PDB entry 5FYL | X-ray diffraction, 3.10 A resolution | chains G and H of the 6 polymer chains in the assembly

Chain G:
Molecule: BG505 GP120 env ectodomain
Organism: Human immunodeficiency virus 1
Notes: fragment: gp120 env ectodomain
UniProt: Q2N0S6 (Q2N0S6_9HIV1); the construct lacks a stretch of the UniProt sequence and is renumbered around it, so the offset changes along the chain: 31-141 = UniProt 30-140; 150-185 = UniProt 141-176; 186-309 = UniProt 185-308; 312-321 = UniProt 309-318; 2 more segments
Sequence (481 residues; row label = number of the first residue in the row; note: 11 numbers in that range are skipped by the numbering (no residue carries them; nothing is unmodelled there); a row labelled like 185A-185H holds insertion residues (185A, then the next letters in order)):
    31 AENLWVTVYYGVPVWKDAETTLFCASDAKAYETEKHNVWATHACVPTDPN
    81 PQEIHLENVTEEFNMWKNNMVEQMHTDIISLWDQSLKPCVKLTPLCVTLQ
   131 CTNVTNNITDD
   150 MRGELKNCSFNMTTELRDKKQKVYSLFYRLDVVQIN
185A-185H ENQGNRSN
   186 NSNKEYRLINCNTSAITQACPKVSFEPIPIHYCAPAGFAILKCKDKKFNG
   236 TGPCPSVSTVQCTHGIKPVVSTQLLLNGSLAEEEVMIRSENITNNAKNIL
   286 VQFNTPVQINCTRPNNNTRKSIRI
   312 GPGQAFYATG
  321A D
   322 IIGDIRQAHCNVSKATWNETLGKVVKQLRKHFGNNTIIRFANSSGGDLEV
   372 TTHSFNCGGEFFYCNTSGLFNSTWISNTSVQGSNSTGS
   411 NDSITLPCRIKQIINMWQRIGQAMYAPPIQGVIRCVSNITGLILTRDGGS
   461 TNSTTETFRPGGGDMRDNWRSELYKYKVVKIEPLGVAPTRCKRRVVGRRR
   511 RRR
Unresolved in the structure: 185A-185H, 186, 399-409, 506-513
Disulfide bonds: Cys-54/Cys-74, Cys-119/Cys-205, Cys-126/Cys-196, Cys-131/Cys-157, Cys-218/Cys-247, Cys-228/Cys-239, Cys-296/Cys-331, Cys-378/Cys-445, Cys-385/Cys-418
Covalent attachments: glycan linked to Asn-88, Asn-137, Asn-332, Asn-386; N-acetylglucosamine (NAG) linked to Asn-133, Asn-156, Asn-160, Asn-197, Asn-234, Asn-262, Asn-276, Asn-295, Asn-301, Asn-339, Asn-355, Asn-363, Asn-392, Asn-448
Sequence notes: engineered mutation Asn-332 (Thr330 in Q2N0S6), Cys-501 (Ala498 in Q2N0S6); expression tag (509-513)
From the paper describing this entry:
  - post-translational modification sites: Asn-137, Asn-276

Chain H:
Molecule: PGT122 antibody fab heavy chain
Organism: Homo sapiens
Notes: antibody fragment or engineered binder
Sequence (244 residues; row label = number of the first residue in the row; a row labelled like 82A-82C holds insertion residues (82A, then the next letters in order)):
     1 QVHLQESGPGLVKPSETLSLTCNVSGTLVRDNYWSWIRQPLGKQPEWIGY
    51 VHDSGDTNYNPSLKSRVHLSLDKSKNLVSLRL
82A-82C TGV
    83 TAADSAIYYCATTKHGRR
100A-100R IYGVVAFKEWFTYFYMDV
   101 WGKGTSVTVSSASTKGPSVFPLAPSSKSTSGGTAALGCLVKDYFPEPVTV
   151 SWNSGALTSGVHTFPAVLQSSGLYSLSSVVTVPSSSLGTQTYICNVNHKP
   201 SNTKVDKRVEPKSCDKGLEVLFQ
Unresolved in the structure: 127-130, 212-223
Disulfide bonds: Cys-22/Cys-92, Cys-138/Cys-194
Covalent attachments: glycan linked to Asn-23

How chain G and chain H interact:
Contacting residue pairs (10; chain G residue first):
  Met-150(G) with Lys-100H(H)
  Asp-325(G) with Tyr-100B(H)
  Arg-327(G) with Tyr-100B(H); Gly-100C(H); Val-100D(H); Glu-100I(H), salt bridge
  Gln-328(G) with Phe-100G(H); Glu-100I(H), hydrogen bond (backbone-side chain)
  His-330(G) with Phe-100G(H)
  Pro-417(G) with Phe-100G(H), hydrophobic

In short:
Chain G and chain H each contribute 6 residues to their interface; the contacts include 1 hydrogen bond and 1
salt bridge. Polar contacts include Arg-327(G)/Glu-100I(H) and Gln-328(G)/Glu-100I(H). Covalently linked
N-acetylglucosamine: at Asn-88(G), Asn-133(G), Asn-137(G), Asn-156(G), Asn-160(G) and Asn-197(G) and 12 more.
Covalently linked N-acetylglucosamine: at Asn-23(H). From the paper: modification sites Asn-137(G) and
Asn-276(G).
Here chain G is BG505 GP120 env ectodomain (Human immunodeficiency virus 1) and chain H is PGT122 antibody fab
heavy chain (Homo sapiens). Entry 5FYL (Crystal Structure at 3.7 A Resolution of Fully Glycosylated HIV-1
Clade A BG505 SOSIP.664 Prefusion Env ...) was determined by X-ray diffraction, deposited together with 5FYJ
and 5FYK.
